8APB - chains B1 and E1 of the 42 polymer chains in the assembly; structure by electron microscopy, 3.80 A resolution.

# Chain B1
Protein: ATP synthase subunit alpha, mitochondrial
Organism: Trypanosoma brucei brucei
Reference sequence: Q9GS23 (ATPA_TRYBB); numbering as in UniProt (aligned over 1-584)
Sequence (584 residues; each row starts with the number of its first residue):
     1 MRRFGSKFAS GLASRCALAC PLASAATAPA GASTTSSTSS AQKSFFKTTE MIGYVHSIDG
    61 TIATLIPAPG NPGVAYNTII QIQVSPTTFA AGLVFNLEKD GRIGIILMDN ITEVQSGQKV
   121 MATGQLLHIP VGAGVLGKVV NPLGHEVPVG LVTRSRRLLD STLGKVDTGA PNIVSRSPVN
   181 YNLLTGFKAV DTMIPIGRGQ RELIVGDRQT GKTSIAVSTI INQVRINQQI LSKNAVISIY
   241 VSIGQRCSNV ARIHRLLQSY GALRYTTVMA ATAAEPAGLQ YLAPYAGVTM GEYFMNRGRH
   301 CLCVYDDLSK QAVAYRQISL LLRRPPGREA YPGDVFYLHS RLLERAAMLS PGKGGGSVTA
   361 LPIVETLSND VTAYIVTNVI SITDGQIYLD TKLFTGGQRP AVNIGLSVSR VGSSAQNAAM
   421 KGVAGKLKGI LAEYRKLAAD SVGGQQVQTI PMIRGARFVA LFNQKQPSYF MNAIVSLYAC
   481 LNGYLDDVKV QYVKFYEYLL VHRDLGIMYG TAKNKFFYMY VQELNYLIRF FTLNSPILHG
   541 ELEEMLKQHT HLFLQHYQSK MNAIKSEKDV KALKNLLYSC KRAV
Disordered / not traced: 1-45, 152-160, 439-445
Curated features (UniProtKB/Swiss-Prot):
  - binding site (ATP): D207 to S214, Q464
  - site: L159, D160 (Cleavage), S407 (Required for activity)
Ion coordination: Mg2+: T213 (together with ATP)
Ligand contacts:
  - ATP (adenosine-5'-triphosphate), molecule 1: D207, R208, Q209, T210, G211, K212, T213, S214, Q245, E365, F394, R399, P400, Q464, K465
  - ATP, molecule 2: I380, S381, V408, R410

# Chain E1
Protein: ATP synthase subunit beta, mitochondrial
Organism: Trypanosoma brucei brucei
Notes: EC 7.1.2.2
Reference sequence: Q9GPE9 (ATPB_TRYBB); residue numbers follow UniProt; this construct covers 1-519
Sequence (519 residues; row label = number of the first residue in the row):
     1 MLTRFRSAVL RGAVSITGAR AASTAPVADH KGRVGHVSQV IGAVVDVHFA DGVPPVLTAL
    61 DVVDKLGRDE PLTLEIVQHL DAHTGRCIAM QTTDLLKLKA KVVSTGGNIS VPVGRETLGR
   121 IFNVLGDAID QRGPVGEKLR MPIHAVAPKL ADQAAEDAVL TTGIKVIDLI LPYCKGGKIG
   181 LFGGAGVGKT VIIMELINNV AKGHGGFSVF AGVGERTREG TDLYLEMMQS KVIDLKGESK
   241 CVLVYGQMNE PPGARARVAQ SALTMAEYFR DVEGQDVLLF IDNIFRFTQA NSEVSALLGR
   301 IPAAVGYQPT LAEDLGQLQE RITSTTKGSI TSVQAVYVPA DDITDPAPAT TFSHLDATTV
   361 LDRAVAESGI YPAVNPLECA SRIMDPDVIS VDHYNVAQDV VQMLTKYREL QDIIAVLGID
   421 ELSEEDKLIV DRARKLVKFL SQPFQVAEVF TGMTGHYVQL DDTIDSFSGL LMGTYDQVPE
   481 MAFYMVGGIN SVLEKAKKMA EEAAELEKMR RARVAQASS
Disordered / not traced: 1-27, 514-519
Curated features (UniProtKB/Swiss-Prot):
  - binding site (ATP): G184 to V191, R216

# Interface between chain B1 and chain E1
Contacting residue pairs - 58 pairs, chain B1 then chain E1:
  H56(B1) with L80(E1); D81(E1), hydrogen bond (backbone-backbone); A82(E1)
  S57(B1) with H79(E1); L80(E1)
  I58(B1) with Q78(E1); H79(E1), hydrogen bond (backbone-backbone)
  D59(B1) with Q78(E1), hydrogen bond; R300(E1), salt bridge
  Q115(B1) with P55(E1); H79(E1)
  S116(B1) with V53(E1); H79(E1), hydrogen bond (backbone-side chain); D81(E1), hydrogen bond (side chain-backbone); A82(E1)
  V139(B1) with L150(E1), hydrophobic
  P148(B1) with A151(E1)
  V149(B1) with A151(E1)
  G150(B1) with A151(E1)
  R208(B1) with I343(E1); F352(E1)
  Q209(B1) with L355(E1)
  Q245(B1) with E320(E1)
  R246(B1) with K178(E1); E320(E1); H354(E1), hydrogen bond (side chain-backbone); D356(E1), salt bridge
  C247(B1) with L150(E1), hydrophobic; Q153(E1), hydrogen bond; E320(E1), hydrogen bond (backbone-side chain)
  A251(B1) with L150(E1), hydrophobic
  R252(B1) with D157(E1), salt bridge; R382(E1)
  R255(B1) with A154(E1), hydrogen bond (side chain-backbone); A155(E1), hydrogen bond (side chain-backbone)
  A273(B1) with E320(E1)
  A274(B1) with E320(E1)
  Q317(B1) with P309(E1); T310(E1); E313(E1), hydrogen bond
  L320(B1) with I301(E1); P309(E1), hydrophobic
  L321(B1) with R300(E1)
  R323(B1) with G299(E1), hydrogen bond (side chain-backbone); I301(E1)
  E329(B1) with A304(E1)
  A330(B1) with A304(E1)
  L367(B1) with T344(E1)
  S368(B1) with T344(E1)
  E567(B1) with M472(E1)
  K571(B1) with S468(E1), hydrogen bond; M472(E1)
  Y578(B1) with N395(E1); Q398(E1); D399(E1), hydrogen bond
  R582(B1) with D385(E1), salt bridge; P386(E1); D387(E1), salt bridge
Other interface residues (no listed pair), chain B1 (44 interface residues in all): G60, G117, V147, S248, V250, P276, A277, V313, R316, P326, K465, N575
Other interface residues (no listed pair), chain E1 (51 interface residues in all): P54, A147, P148, K149, E156, P302, A303, A312, G316, Q317, T323, S353, Y394, G473

# In short
Chain B1 and chain E1 form an interface of 44 and 51 residues respectively; the contacts include 14 hydrogen
bonds and 5 salt bridges. Polar pairs include D59(B1)-R300(E1), R246(B1)-D356(E1) and R252(B1)-D157(E1).
Ligands of chain B1: ATP.
Chain B1 is ATP synthase subunit alpha, mitochondrial and chain E1 is ATP synthase subunit beta,
mitochondrial, both from Trypanosoma brucei brucei; the structure, rotational state 1b of the Trypanosoma
brucei mitochondrial ATP synthase dimer, was determined by electron microscopy (same publication as 8AP6,
8AP7, 8AP8, 8AP9, 8APA, 8APC and 7 further entries).
